5MLU - chains D and I of the 11 polymer chains in the assembly; structure by X-ray diffraction, 2.80 A resolution.

[Chain D]
Protein: Histone H2B
Source organism: Xenopus laevis
UniProtKB: A0A1B8Y853 (A0A1B8Y853_XENTR); residues 29-121 here correspond to UniProt positions 33-125 (UniProt number = residue number + 4)
Amino-acid sequence (93 residues; row label = number of the first residue in the row):
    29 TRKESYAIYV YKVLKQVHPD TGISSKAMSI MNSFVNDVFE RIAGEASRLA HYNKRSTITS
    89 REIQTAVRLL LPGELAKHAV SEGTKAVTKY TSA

[Chain I]
Molecule: 145-nt DNA strand
Source organism: Escherichia coli
Sequence (145 nucleotides; numbered -72 to 72; the number before each row is that of its first residue; numbers below 1 keep their minus sign (DA-72 is residue -72)):
   -72 ATCGATGTAT ATATCTGACA CGTGCCTGGA GACTAGGGAG TAATCCCCTT GGCGGTTAAA
   -12 ACGCGGGGGA CAGCGCGTAC GTGCGTTTAA GCGGTGCTAG AGCTGTCTAC GACCAATTGA
    48 GCGGCCTCGG CACCGGGATT CTGAT
Ion coordination: Mn2+ site 1 near DA-72 (its only coordinating residue here); Mn2+ site 2 near DA-34 (its only coordinating residue here)

[Interface between chain D and chain I]
Contacting residue pairs (13):
  Thr29(D) - DC30(I)  phosphate contact
  Arg30(D) - DG-45(I)  salt bridge to the phosphate
  Tyr39(D) - DA-53(I)  hydrogen bond to the phosphate
  Gly50(D) - DA-53(I)  phosphate contact
  Ile51(D) - DA-53(I)  hydrogen bond to the phosphate
  Ser52(D) - DC-54(I)  phosphate contact
  Ser53(D) - DC-54(I)  hydrogen bond to the phosphate
  Arg83(D) - DA-34(I)  salt bridge to the phosphate
  Arg83(D) - DG-33(I)  salt bridge to the phosphate
  Ser84(D) - DG-35(I)  sugar contact
  Ser84(D) - DA-34(I)  hydrogen bond to the phosphate
  Thr85(D) - DG-35(I)  hydrogen bond to the phosphate
  Thr85(D) - DA-34(I)  hydrogen bond to the phosphate
Also at the interface, not in a pair above, chain D (11 interface residues in all): Lys82
Also at the interface, not in a pair above, chain I (9 interface residues in all): DT-46, DG29

[Summary]
The interface between chain D and chain I involves 11 residues on one side and 9 on the other, with 6 hydrogen
bonds and 3 salt bridges. Polar pairs include Tyr39(D)-DA-53(I), Ile51(D)-DA-53(I) and Ser53(D)-DC-54(I).
Here chain D is Histone H2B (Xenopus laevis) and chain I is a 145-nt DNA strand (Escherichia coli). Entry 5MLU
(Crystal structure of the PFV GAG CBS bound to a mononucleosome) was determined by X-ray diffraction.
